Entry 6EIW (electron microscopy, 3.87 A resolution); this record covers chains A and D of the 4 polymer chains in the assembly.

Chain A:
Name: structural protein VP1
Source organism: Sacbrood virus
UniProtKB: A0A223DN59 (A0A223DN59_9VIRU); residues 15-243 here correspond to UniProt positions 770-998 (UniProt number = residue number + 755)
Chain sequence (229 residues; numbered 15 to 243; the number before each row is that of its first residue):
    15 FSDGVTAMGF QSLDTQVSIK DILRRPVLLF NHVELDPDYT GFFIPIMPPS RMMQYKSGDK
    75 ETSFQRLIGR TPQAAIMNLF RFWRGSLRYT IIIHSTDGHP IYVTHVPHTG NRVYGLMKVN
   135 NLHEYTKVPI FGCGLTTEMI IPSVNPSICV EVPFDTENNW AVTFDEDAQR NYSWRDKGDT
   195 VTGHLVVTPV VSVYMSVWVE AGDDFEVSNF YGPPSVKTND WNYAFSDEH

Chain D:
Name: minor capsid protein MiCP
Source organism: Sacbrood virus
UniProtKB: Q9IGK7 (Q9IGK7_9VIRU); residues 1-26 here correspond to UniProt positions 304-329 (UniProt number = residue number + 303)
Chain sequence (26 residues; each row starts with the number of its first residue):
     1 DNPHRFLPAN VSNRWNEYSS AYLPRV
Unresolved in the structure: 1-2

How chain A and chain D interact:
Pairs across the interface (7):
  Asp181(A) - His4(D)  salt bridge
  Gln183(A) - His4(D)  hydrogen bond
  Gln183(A) - Arg5(D)  hydrogen bond (backbone-side chain)
  Arg184(A) - Leu7(D)
  Arg184(A) - Asn16(D)
  Asn185(A) - Arg5(D)
  Asn185(A) - Asn16(D)  hydrogen bond (backbone-side chain)
Also at the interface, not in a pair above, chain A (5 interface residues in all): Glu180
Also at the interface, not in a pair above, chain D (5 interface residues in all): Tyr18

In short:
The chain A/chain D interface involves 5 residues from each chain, with 3 hydrogen bonds and 1 salt bridge.
Among the polar pairs are Asp181(A)-His4(D), Gln183(A)-His4(D) and Gln183(A)-Arg5(D).
Chain A is structural protein VP1 and chain D is minor capsid protein MiCP, both from Sacbrood virus; the
structure, Sacbrood virus of honeybee empty particle, was determined by electron microscopy, deposited
together with 5LSF, 5OYP, 6EGV, 6EGX and 6EH1.
